PDB entry 6AS5 | X-ray diffraction, 2.04 A resolution | chains B and C of the 3 polymer chains in the assembly

[Chain B (and C)]
Molecule: Citrate lyase subunit beta-like protein
Source organism: Mycobacterium tuberculosis H37Rv
Notes: EC 4.1.-.-; chain C of this document is another copy of the same molecule, construct and numbering; everything in this record applies to it too
UniProt: P9WPE1 (CITEL_MYCTU); residues 9-281 here correspond to UniProt positions 1-273 (UniProt number = residue number - 8)
Chain sequence (281 residues; each row starts with the number of its first residue):
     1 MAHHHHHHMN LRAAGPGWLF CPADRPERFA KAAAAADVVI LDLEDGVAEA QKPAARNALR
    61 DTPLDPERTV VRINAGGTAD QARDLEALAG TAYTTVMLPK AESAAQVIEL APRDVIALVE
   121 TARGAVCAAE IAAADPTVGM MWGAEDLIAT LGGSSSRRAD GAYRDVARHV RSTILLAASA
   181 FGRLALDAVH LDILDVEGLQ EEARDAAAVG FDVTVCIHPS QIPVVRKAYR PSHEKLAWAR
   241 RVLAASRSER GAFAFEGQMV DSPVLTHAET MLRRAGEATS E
Disordered / not traced: 1-10, 278-281
Sequence notes: initiating methionine (1); expression tag (2-8)
Ion coordination: Mg2+: Glu120, Asp146 (together with acetoacetic acid)
Small-molecule neighbours:
  - acetoacetic acid (AAE): Phe20, Arg72, Leu118, Glu120, Met141, Gly143, Ala144, Glu145, Asp146, Val189
  - coenzyme A (COA), molecule 1: Leu19, Phe20, Cys21, Pro22, Arg25, Arg28, Lys31, Ala32, Asp42, Gly46, Arg72, Val189, Ile217, His218, Pro219
  - coenzyme A (COA), molecule 2: Ala252, Phe253, Ala254, Met259, Asp261
UniProt features mapped onto this chain:
  - binding site (substrate): Arg72, Glu120
  - binding site (Mg(2+)): Glu120, Asp146

[How chain B and chain C interact]
Pairs across the interface (61):
  Ala129(B) with Val126(C), hydrophobic
  Arg168(B) with Arg158(C); Asp165(C), salt bridge; Arg168(C)
  His169(B) with His169(C)
  Ser172(B) with Asp165(C); Val166(C); His169(C)
  Thr173(B) with His169(C)
  Leu175(B) with Leu151(C), hydrophobic
  Leu176(B) with Ala122(C); Val166(C), hydrophobic; His169(C); Val170(C), hydrophobic
  Ser179(B) with Ala122(C); Leu151(C)
  Ala180(B) with Ala122(C); Arg123(C), hydrogen bond (backbone-side chain); Val126(C), hydrophobic
  Phe181(B) with Arg123(C)
  Asp205(B) with Arg164(C), salt bridge
  Ala208(B) with Ile148(C); Gly153(C); Ser154(C), hydrogen bond (backbone-backbone); Ser155(C), hydrogen bond (backbone-backbone); Arg164(C)
  Val209(B) with Leu151(C); Gly153(C); Arg164(C); Val166(C), hydrophobic
  Gly210(B) with Leu151(C); Gly152(C); Gly153(C)
  Arg250(B) with Gln51(C)
  Gly251(B) with Gly46(C); Ala48(C)
  Ala252(B) with Arg25(C); Gly46(C), hydrogen bond (backbone-backbone)
  Gly257(B) with Leu191(C); Asp192(C); Ile193(C), hydrogen bond (backbone-backbone)
  Gln258(B) with Leu191(C); Asp192(C), hydrogen bond
  Met259(B) with Leu191(C), hydrogen bond (backbone-backbone); Ile217(C), hydrophobic
  Asp261(B) with Asp45(C)
  Ser262(B) with Asp45(C)
  Pro263(B) with Asp45(C); Glu145(C); Asp146(C)
  Val264(B) with Leu191(C), hydrophobic
  Thr266(B) with Ala149(C)
  His267(B) with Glu145(C), salt bridge; Ile148(C); Ala149(C), hydrogen bond (side chain-backbone); Gly153(C); Ser154(C)
  Thr270(B) with Gly152(C); Gly153(C)
  Met271(B) with Ser154(C)
  Arg274(B) with Ser154(C), hydrogen bond
Also at the interface, not in a pair above, chain B (31 interface residues in all): Ala177, Ala207
Also at the interface, not in a pair above, chain C (31 interface residues in all): Val47, Leu147, Leu194

[Summary]
The chain B/chain C interface involves 31 residues from each chain; the contacts include 9 hydrogen bonds and
3 salt bridges. Polar pairs include Arg168(B)-Asp165(C), Asp205(B)-Arg164(C) and His267(B)-Glu145(C). Chain B
binds coenzyme A and acetoacetic acid.
Chain B and chain C are both Citrate lyase subunit beta-like protein (Mycobacterium tuberculosis H37Rv); the
structure, CRYSTAL STRUCTURE OF PROTEIN CitE FROM MYCOBACTERIUM TUBERCULOSIS IN COMPLEX WITH MAGNESIUM,
ACETOACETATE AND COENZYME A, was determined by X-ray diffraction together with 6AQ4, 6ARB, 6CHU, 6CJ3 and 6CJ4
from the same study.
